Entry 7DV2 (X-ray diffraction, 3.10 A resolution); this record covers chains C and F of the 6 polymer chains in the assembly.

Chain C:
Molecule: SegB
Source organism: Saccharolobus solfataricus (strain ATCC 35092 / DSM 1617 / JCM 11322 / P2)
UniProt: Q981B2 (Q981B2_SACS2); residues 34-109 here = UniProt positions 34-109
Amino-acid sequence (83 residues; each row starts with the number of its first residue):
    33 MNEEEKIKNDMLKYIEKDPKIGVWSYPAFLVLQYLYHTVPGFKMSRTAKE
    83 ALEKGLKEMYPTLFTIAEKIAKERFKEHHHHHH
Not modelled in the structure: 33, 109-115
Sequence notes: initiating methionine (33); expression tag (110-115)
Reported in the primary citation:
  - binding site for the 21-nt DNA strand: Lys52, Trp56, Lys75, Ser77, Arg78, Lys81
  - mutagenesis - K52A: abolished binding to DNA
  - mutagenesis - P72G: decreased binding to adjacent DNA region

Chain F:
Molecule: 21-nt DNA strand
Sequence (21 nucleotides; numbered 1 to 21; the number before each row is that of its first residue):
     1 CAGTCTAGACTCTTCTACGTA

Interface between chain C and chain F:
Contacting residue pairs - 7 pairs, chain C then chain F:
  Lys52(C) - DT13(F)  base contact
  Lys52(C) - DT14(F)  base contact
  Gly54(C) - DC12(F)  base contact
  Gly54(C) - DT13(F)  base contact
  Trp56(C) - DA9(F)  sugar contact
  Trp56(C) - DC10(F)  hydrogen bond to the phosphate
  Trp56(C) - DT11(F)  phosphate contact
Interface residues without a listed pair, chain C (5 interface residues in all): Ile53, Tyr58

Summary:
5 residues of chain C face 6 of chain F across their interface; the contacts include 1 hydrogen bond. The
hydrogen-bonded pair is Trp56(C)-DC10(F). From the paper: a binding site for the 21-nt DNA strand at Lys52(C),
Trp56(C) and Lys75(C) among others; K52A of chain C abolishes binding to DNA.
Chain C is SegB (Saccharolobus solfataricus (strain ATCC 35092 / DSM 1617 / JCM 11322 / P2)) and chain F is a
21-nt DNA strand; the structure, Structure of Sulfolobus solfataricus SegB-DNA complex, was determined by
X-ray diffraction (same publication as 7DUT and 7DWR).
